3KTJ - chains A and H of the 14 polymer chains in the assembly; structure by X-ray diffraction, 2.60 A resolution.

[Chain A]
Protein: ATP-dependent Clp protease proteolytic subunit
Source organism: Bacillus subtilis
Notes: EC 3.4.21.92
UniProt: P80244 (CLPP_BACSU); residues 1-196 here correspond to UniProt positions 2-197 (UniProt number = residue number + 1)
Chain sequence (199 residues; numbered 1 to 199; the number before each row is that of its first residue):
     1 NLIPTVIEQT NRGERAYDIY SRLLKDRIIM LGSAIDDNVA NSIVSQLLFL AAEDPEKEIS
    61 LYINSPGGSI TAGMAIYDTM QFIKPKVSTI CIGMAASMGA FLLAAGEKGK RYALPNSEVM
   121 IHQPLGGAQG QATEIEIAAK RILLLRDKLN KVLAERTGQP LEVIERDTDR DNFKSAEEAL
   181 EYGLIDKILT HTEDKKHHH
Disordered / not traced: 1-17, 192-199
Sequence notes: expression tag (197-199)
Residues lining bound ligands:
  - N-cyclohexyltaurine (NHE; 2-[N-cyclohexylamino]ethane sulfonic acid), molecule 1: P66, M94, A96, F173
  - N-cyclohexyltaurine (NHE), molecule 2: S69, I70, T71, R141
Curated features (UniProtKB/Swiss-Prot):
  - active site: S97 (Nucleophile), H122
From the paper describing this entry:
  - mutagenesis - Y62A: decreased catalytic activity on ADEPs
  - mutagenesis - Y62W: abolished catalytic activity on ADEP
  - mutagenesis - F82A: abolished catalytic activity on ADEPs
  - mutagenesis - F49S: increased catalytic activity on ADEP
  - mutagenesis - I19C/S45C: increased catalytic activity

[Chain H]
Protein: Acyldepsipeptide 2
Chain sequence (7 residues; each row starts with the number of its first residue):
     1 XFSPXAP
Modified positions: CXP (cyclohexane propionic acid) at position 1, YCP ((2S)-piperidine-2-carboxylic acid) at position 5; F2 (3,5-difluoro-l-phenylalanine; WFP); P7 ((4r)-4-methyl-l-proline; MP8)
Covalent attachments: covalent link S3-P7

[How chain A and chain H interact]
Residue-residue contacts - 11 pairs, chain A then chain H:
  V44(A) with F2(H)
  L48(A) with CXP_1(H); F2(H)
  F49(A) with CXP_1(H)
  A52(A) with CXP_1(H)
  D78(A) with F2(H)
  T79(A) with F2(H)
  F82(A) with F2(H); P4(H)
  K84(A) with S3(H); P4(H)

[Overview]
8 residues of chain A and 4 residues of chain H are in contact. Chain A binds N-cyclohexyltaurine. The paper
reports that Y62A of chain A reduces catalytic activity on ADEPs; Y62W of chain A abolishes catalytic activity
on ADEP; 5 substitutions were tested in all.
Here chain A is ATP-dependent Clp protease proteolytic subunit (Bacillus subtilis) and chain H is
Acyldepsipeptide 2. Entry 3KTJ (Structure of ClpP in complex with ADEP2 in monoclinic crystal form) was
determined by X-ray diffraction, deposited together with 3KTG, 3KTH, 3KTI and 3KTK.
